6DPX - chain A; structure by X-ray diffraction, 1.90 A resolution.

# Chain A
Name: Beta-lactamase
Organism: Escherichia coli (strain K12)
Notes: EC 3.5.2.6
Reference sequence: P00811 (AMPC_ECOLI); residues 4-361 here correspond to UniProt positions 20-377 (UniProt number = residue number + 16)
Sequence (358 residues; row label = number of the first residue in the row):
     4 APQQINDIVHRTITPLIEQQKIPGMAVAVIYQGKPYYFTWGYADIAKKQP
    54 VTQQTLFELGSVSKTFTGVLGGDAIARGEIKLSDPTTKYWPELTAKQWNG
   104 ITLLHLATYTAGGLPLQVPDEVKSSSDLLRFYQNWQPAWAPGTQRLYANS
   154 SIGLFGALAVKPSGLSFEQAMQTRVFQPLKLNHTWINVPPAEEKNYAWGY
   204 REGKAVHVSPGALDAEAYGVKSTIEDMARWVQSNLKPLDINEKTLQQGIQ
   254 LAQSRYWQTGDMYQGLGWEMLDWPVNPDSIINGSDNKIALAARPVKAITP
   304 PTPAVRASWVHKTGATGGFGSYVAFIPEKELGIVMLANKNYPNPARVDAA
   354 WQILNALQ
Residues lining bound ligands: H7G ((3-{[(3-chloro-2-hydroxyphenyl)sulfonyl]amino}phenyl)acetic acid): G63, S64, K67, L119, Y150, N152, V211, S212, A220, Y221, N289, L293, T316, G317, A318, T319, G320
Swiss-Prot annotation at these positions:
  - active site: S64 (Acyl-ester intermediate)
  - binding site (a beta-lactam): S64, Q120, Y150, N152, A318, N343

# Overview
Ligands of chain A: compound H7G. Curated annotation (UniProt) lists active-site residue S64 and 6
beta-lactam-binding residues.
Chain A is Beta-lactamase (Escherichia coli (strain K12)); the structure, X-ray crystal structure of AmpC
beta-lactamase with inhibitor, was determined by X-ray diffraction together with 6DPT, 6DPY and 6DPZ from the
same study.
